7PMK - chains 6 and J of the 22 polymer chains in the assembly; structure by electron microscopy, 3.20 A resolution.

== Chain 6 ==
Protein: DNA replication licensing factor MCM6
From: Saccharomyces cerevisiae
Notes: EC 3.6.4.12
Reference sequence: P53091 (MCM6_YEAST); residues 1-1017 here = UniProt positions 1-1017
Sequence (1017 residues; numbered 1 to 1017; the number before each row is that of its first residue):
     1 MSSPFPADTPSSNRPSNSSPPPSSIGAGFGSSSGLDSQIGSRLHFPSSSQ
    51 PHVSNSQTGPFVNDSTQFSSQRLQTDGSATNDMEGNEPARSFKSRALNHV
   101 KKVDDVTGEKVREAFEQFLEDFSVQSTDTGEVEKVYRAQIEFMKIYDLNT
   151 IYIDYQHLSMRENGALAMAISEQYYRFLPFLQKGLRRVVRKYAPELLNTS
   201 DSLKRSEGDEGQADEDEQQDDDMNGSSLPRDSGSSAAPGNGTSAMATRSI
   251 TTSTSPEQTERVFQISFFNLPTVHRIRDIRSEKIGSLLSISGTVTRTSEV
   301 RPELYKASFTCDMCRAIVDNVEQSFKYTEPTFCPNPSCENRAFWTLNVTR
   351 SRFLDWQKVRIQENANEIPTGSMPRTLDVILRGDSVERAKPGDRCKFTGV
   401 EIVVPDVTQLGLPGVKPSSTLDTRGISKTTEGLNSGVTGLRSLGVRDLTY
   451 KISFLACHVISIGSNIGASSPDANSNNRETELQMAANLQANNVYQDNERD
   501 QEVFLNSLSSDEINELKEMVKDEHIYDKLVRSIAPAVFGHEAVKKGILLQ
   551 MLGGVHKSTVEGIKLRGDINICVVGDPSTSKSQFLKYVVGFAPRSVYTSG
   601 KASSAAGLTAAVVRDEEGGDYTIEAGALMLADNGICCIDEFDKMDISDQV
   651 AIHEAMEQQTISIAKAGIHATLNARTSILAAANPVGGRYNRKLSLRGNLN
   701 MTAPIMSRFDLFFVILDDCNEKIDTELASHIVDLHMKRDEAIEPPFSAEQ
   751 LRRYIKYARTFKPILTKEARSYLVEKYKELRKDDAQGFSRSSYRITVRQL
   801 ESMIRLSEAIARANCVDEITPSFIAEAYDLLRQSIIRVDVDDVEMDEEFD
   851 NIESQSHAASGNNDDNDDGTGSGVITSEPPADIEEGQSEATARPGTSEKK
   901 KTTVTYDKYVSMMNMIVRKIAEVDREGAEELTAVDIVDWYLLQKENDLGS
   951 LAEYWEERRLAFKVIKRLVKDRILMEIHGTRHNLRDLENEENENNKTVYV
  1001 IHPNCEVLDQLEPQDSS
Disordered / not traced: 1-90, 201-254, 420-433, 464-496, 616-619, 738-743, 839-1017
Ligand contacts:
  - AMP-PNP (ANP; phosphoaminophosphonic acid-adenylate ester): Leu565, Glu657, Gln658, Pro704, Arg708, Val797, Arg798, Glu801
  - Zn2+ (ZN): Cys311, Met313, Cys314, Cys333, Cys338, Asn340
Curated features (UniProtKB/Swiss-Prot):
  - motif: Ser707 to Asp710 (Arginine finger)
  - binding site (ATP): Gly575 to Ser582
  - modified residue: Ser78 (Phosphoserine), Ser249 (Phosphoserine), Ser372 (Phosphoserine), Thr766 (Phosphothreonine)
  - mutagenesis: Lys581 (K581A: Loss of MCM2-7 complex helicase activity)

== Chain J ==
Molecule: Lagging strand template DNA
Sequence (122 nucleotides; numbered 1 to 122; the number before each row is that of its first residue):
     1 CCCCCCCCCCACCCCCCCCCCCCCCCCCCCCCCCCCCCCCCCCCCCCCCC
    51 CCCCCCCCCCCCCCCCCCCCCCCCCCCCCCCCCCCCCCCCCCCCCCCCCC
   101 CCCCCCCCCCCCCCCCCCCCCC
Disordered / not traced: 12-100

== Interface between chain 6 and chain J ==
Residue-residue contacts (8):
  Leu443(6) - DC106(J)  phosphate contact
  Gly444(6) - DC106(J)  phosphate contact
  Val445(6) - DC105(J)  sugar contact
  Val445(6) - DC106(J)  phosphate contact
  Arg446(6) - DC106(J)  salt bridge to the phosphate
  Arg614(6) - DC10(J)  base contact
  Arg614(6) - DA11(J)  hydrogen bond to the sugar
  Ile646(6) - DC2(J)  phosphate contact

== Overview ==
Chain 6 and chain J form an interface of 6 and 5 residues respectively; the contacts include 1 hydrogen bond
and 1 salt bridge. Polar contacts include Arg614(6)-DA11(J) and Arg446(6)-DC106(J). Chain 6 binds AMP-PNP and
Zn2+.
Here chain 6 is DNA replication licensing factor MCM6 (Saccharomyces cerevisiae) and chain J is Lagging strand
template DNA. Entry 7PMK (S. cerevisiae replisome-SCF(Dia2) complex bound to double-stranded DNA (conformation
I)) was determined by electron microscopy, deposited together with 7PMN.
